6KEK - chain A; structure by X-ray diffraction, 1.55 A resolution.

== Chain A ==
Name: Bromodomain-containing protein 4
Source organism: Homo sapiens
Reference sequence: O60885 (BRD4_HUMAN); numbering as in UniProt (aligned over 44-168)
Amino-acid sequence (127 residues; numbered 42 to 168; the number before each row is that of its first residue):
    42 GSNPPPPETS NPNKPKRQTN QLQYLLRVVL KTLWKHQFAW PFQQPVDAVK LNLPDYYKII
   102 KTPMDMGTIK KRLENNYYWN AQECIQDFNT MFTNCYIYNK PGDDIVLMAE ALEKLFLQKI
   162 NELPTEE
Not modelled in the structure: 42-43, 167-168
Sequence notes: expression tag (42-43)
Ligand contacts: D7L (6-hydroxy-16-methoxy-11-methyl-2-oxa-11-azatetracyclo[8.6.1.03,8.013,17]heptadeca-1(16),3,5,7,9,13(17),14-heptaen-12-one): Trp-81, Pro-82, Phe-83, Gln-85, Val-87, Leu-92, Leu-94, Tyr-97, Cys-136, Tyr-139, Asn-140, Ile-146
Curated features (UniProtKB/Swiss-Prot):
  - site: Asn-140 (Acetylated histone binding)
  - cross-link: Lys-99 (Glycyl lysine isopeptide (Lys-Gly) (interchain with G-Cter in SUMO2))
  - natural variant: Asp-145 (D145G: Found in a patient with a neurodevelopmental syndrome; uncertain significance)
  - mutagenesis: Asn-140 (N140A: Abolishes binding to acetylated histones)
From the paper describing this entry:
  - binding site for D7L: Trp-81, Pro-82, Leu-92, Tyr-139, Asn-140, Ile-146

== In short ==
Chain A binds compound D7L. From UniProt: one mutagenesis site. From the paper: a binding site for D7L at
Trp-81, Pro-82 and Leu-92 among others.
Chain A is Bromodomain-containing protein 4 (Homo sapiens); the structure, Crystal structure of BRD4
bromodomain 1 (BD1) in complex with
6-hydroxy-16-methoxy-11-methyl-2-oxa-11-azatetracyclo[8.6.1.03,8.013,17]heptadeca-1(16),3,5,7,9,13(17),14-heptaen-12-one,
was determined by X-ray diffraction, deposited together with 6KEC, 6KEH, 6KEI and 6KEJ.
